8WZQ - chains A and B; structure by X-ray diffraction, 1.66 A resolution.

Chain A (and B):
Protein: 3C-like proteinase nsp5
Organism: Severe acute respiratory syndrome coronavirus 2
Notes: EC 3.4.22.69; chain B of this document is another copy of the same molecule, construct and numbering; everything in this record applies to it too
UniProt: P0DTD1 (R1AB_SARS2); residues 3-305 here correspond to UniProt positions 3266-3568 (UniProt number = residue number + 3263)
Chain sequence (303 residues; row label = number of the first residue in the row):
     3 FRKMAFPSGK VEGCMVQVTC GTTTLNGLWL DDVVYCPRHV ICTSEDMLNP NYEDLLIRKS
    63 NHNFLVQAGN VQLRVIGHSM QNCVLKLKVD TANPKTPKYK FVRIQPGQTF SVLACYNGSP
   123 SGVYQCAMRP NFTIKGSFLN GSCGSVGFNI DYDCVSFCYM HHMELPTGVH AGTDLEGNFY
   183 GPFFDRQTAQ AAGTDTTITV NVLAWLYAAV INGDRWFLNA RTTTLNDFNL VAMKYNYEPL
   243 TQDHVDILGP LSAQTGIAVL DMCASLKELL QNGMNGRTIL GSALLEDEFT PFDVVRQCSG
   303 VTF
Construct notes: engineered mutation Phe-186 (Val3449 in P0DTD1); conflict Ala-222 (Arg3485 in P0DTD1), Arg-223 (Phe3486 in P0DTD1)
Small-molecule neighbours: ccf0058981 (XIU; 2-(benzotriazol-1-yl)-N-[(3-chlorophenyl)methyl]-N-[4-(1H-imidazol-5-yl)phenyl]ethanamide): Thr-25, His-41, Cys-44, Thr-45, Ser-46, Met-49, Phe-140, Leu-141, Asn-142, Ser-144, Cys-145, His-163, His-164, Met-165, Glu-166, His-172, Phe-186, Asp-187, Arg-188, Gln-189, Gln-192
Curated features (UniProtKB/Swiss-Prot):
  - active site: His-41 (For 3CL-PRO activity), Cys-145 (Nucleophile)
  - cross-link (Glycyl lysine isopeptide (Lys-Gly)): Lys-5 (interchain with G-Cter in ubiquitin), Lys-90 (interchain with G-Cter in ubiquitin)

Interface between chain A and chain B:
Contacting residue pairs (63; chain A residue first):
  Arg-4(A) with Tyr-126(B); Gln-127(B), hydrogen bond (side chain-backbone); Cys-128(B); Lys-137(B), hydrogen bond (side chain-backbone); Ser-139(B); Glu-290(B), salt bridge
  Lys-5(A) with Tyr-126(B)
  Met-6(A) with Gly-124(B); Val-125(B); Tyr-126(B), hydrophobic; Ser-139(B)
  Ala-7(A) with Gly-124(B); Val-125(B), hydrogen bond (backbone-backbone)
  Phe-8(A) with Val-125(B)
  Pro-9(A) with Ser-10(B); Glu-14(B); Pro-122(B), hydrophobic; Ser-123(B); Gly-124(B)
  Ser-10(A) with Pro-9(B); Ser-10(B), hydrogen bond (side chain-backbone); Glu-14(B), hydrogen bond (backbone-side chain)
  Gly-11(A) with Gly-11(B); Glu-14(B), hydrogen bond (backbone-side chain)
  Glu-14(A) with Pro-9(B); Ser-10(B), hydrogen bond (side chain-backbone); Gly-11(B), hydrogen bond (side chain-backbone)
  Leu-115(A) with Pro-9(B), hydrophobic
  Pro-122(A) with Pro-9(B), hydrophobic
  Ser-123(A) with Pro-9(B)
  Gly-124(A) with Met-6(B); Ala-7(B); Pro-9(B)
  Val-125(A) with Met-6(B); Ala-7(B), hydrogen bond (backbone-backbone); Phe-8(B); Val-125(B), hydrophobic
  Tyr-126(A) with Arg-4(B); Lys-5(B); Met-6(B), hydrophobic
  Gln-127(A) with Arg-4(B), hydrogen bond (backbone-side chain)
  Lys-137(A) with Arg-4(B), hydrogen bond (backbone-side chain)
  Ser-139(A) with Met-6(B); Gln-299(B), hydrogen bond
  Leu-141(A) with Gln-299(B); Ser-301(B)
  Leu-286(A) with Thr-280(B); Gly-283(B); Ala-285(B), hydrophobic
  Glu-290(A) with Arg-4(B), salt bridge
  Arg-298(A) with Ser-123(B), hydrogen bond (side chain-backbone)
  Gln-299(A) with Leu-141(B)
  Cys-300(A) with Leu-141(B)
  Ser-301(A) with Leu-141(B)
  Gly-302(A) with Tyr-118(B); Leu-141(B)
  Val-303(A) with Ser-123(B), hydrogen bond (backbone-side chain)
  Thr-304(A) with Tyr-118(B); Ser-121(B); Pro-122(B)
  Phe-305(A) with Ser-121(B); Pro-122(B), hydrogen bond (backbone-backbone); Ser-123(B)
Also at the interface, not in a pair above, chain A (34 interface residues in all): Lys-12, Cys-128, Ala-129, Gly-138, Gly-283
Also at the interface, not in a pair above, chain B (33 interface residues in all): Lys-12, Leu-115, Gly-138, Leu-286, Arg-298, Cys-300

Overview:
34 residues of chain A and 33 residues of chain B are in contact, with 15 hydrogen bonds and 2 salt bridges.
Polar pairs include Arg-4(A)/Glu-290(B), Arg-4(A)/Gln-127(B) and Arg-4(A)/Lys-137(B). Ligands of chain A:
ccf0058981.
Chain A and chain B are both 3C-like proteinase nsp5 (Severe acute respiratory syndrome coronavirus 2); the
structure, Crystal structure of SARS-Cov-2 main protease V186F mutant in complex with CCF0058981, was
determined by X-ray diffraction, deposited together with 8WZP.
